Entry 1FWF (X-ray diffraction, 2.00 A resolution); this record covers chains B and C of the 3 polymer chains in the assembly.

[Chain B]
Name: Urease
Organism: Klebsiella aerogenes
Notes: EC 3.5.1.5; engineered mutation(s): C(C 319)D
Reference sequence: P18315 (URE2_KLEAE); numbering as in UniProt (aligned over 1-106)
Amino-acid sequence (106 residues; each row starts with the number of its first residue):
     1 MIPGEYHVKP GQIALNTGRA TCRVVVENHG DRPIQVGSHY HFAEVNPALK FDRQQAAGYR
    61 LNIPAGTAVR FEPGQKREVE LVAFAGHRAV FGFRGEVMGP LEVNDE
Unresolved in the structure: 102-106

[Chain C]
Name: Urease
Organism: Klebsiella aerogenes
Notes: EC 3.5.1.5; engineered mutation(s): C(C 319)D
Reference sequence: P18314 (URE1_KLEAE); residues 1-567 here = UniProt positions 1-567
Amino-acid sequence (567 residues; numbered 1 to 567; the number before each row is that of its first residue):
     1 MSNISRQAYA DMFGPTVGDK VRLADTELWI EVEDDLTTYG EEVKFGGGKV IRDGMGQGQM
    61 LAADCVDLVL TNALIVDHWG IVKADIGVKD GRIFAIGKAG NPDIQPNVTI PIGAATEVIA
   121 AEGKIVTAGG IDTHIHWICP QQAEEALVSG VTTMVGGGTG PAAGTHATTC TPGPWYISRM
   181 LQAADSLPVN IGLLGKGNVS QPDALREQVA AGVIGLKIHE DWGATPAAID CALTVADEMD
   241 IQVALHSDTL NESGFVEDTL AAIGGRTIHT FHTEGAGGGH APDIITACAH PNILPSSTNP
   301 TLPYTLNTID EHLDMLMVDH HLDPDIAEDV AFAESRIRRE TIAAEDVLHD LGAFSLTSSD
   361 SQAMGRVGEV ILRTWQVAHR MKVQRGALAE ETGDNDNFRV KRYIAKYTIN PALTHGIAHE
   421 VGSIEVGKLA DLVVWSPAFF GVKPATVIKG GMIAIAPMGD INASIPTPQP VHYRPMFGAL
   481 GSARHHCRLT FLSQAAAANG VAERLNLRSA IAVVKGCRTV QKADMVHNSL QPNITVDAQT
   541 YEVRVDGELI TSEPADVLPM AQRYFLF
Unresolved in the structure: 1, 317-331
Sequence notes: modified residue (217); conflict Asp-319 (Cys in P18314)
Modified positions: Lys-217 (lysine nz-carboxylic acid; KCX)
UniProt features mapped onto this chain:
  - active site: His-320 (Proton donor)
  - binding site (Ni(2+)): His-134, His-136, Lys-217, His-246, His-272, Asp-360
  - binding site (substrate): His-219
  - modified residue: Lys-217 (N6-carboxylysine)

[How chain B and chain C interact]
Pairs across the interface (80; chain B residue first):
  Met-1(B) with Arg-22(C); Asp-25(C); Arg-563(C)
  Ile-2(B) with Arg-22(C)
  Pro-3(B) with Ala-24(C); Ala-438(C); Arg-563(C); Tyr-564(C)
  Gly-4(B) with Arg-22(C); Ala-24(C), hydrogen bond (backbone-backbone); Pro-437(C); Ala-438(C)
  Glu-5(B) with Val-21(C); Arg-22(C), salt bridge; Trp-29(C)
  Tyr-6(B) with Pro-15(C); Lys-20(C); Val-21(C), hydrophobic; Gly-123(C)
  His-7(B) with Asp-19(C); Lys-20(C), hydrogen bond (backbone-backbone); Trp-29(C)
  Val-8(B) with Arg-6(C); Gln-7(C); Ala-10(C), hydrophobic; Asp-19(C)
  Lys-9(B) with Arg-6(C); Val-17(C); Asp-19(C), hydrogen bond (backbone-side chain)
  Gly-11(B) with Ser-5(C); Arg-6(C), hydrogen bond (backbone-backbone)
  Gln-12(B) with Asn-3(C), hydrogen bond; Ile-4(C)
  Ile-13(B) with Asn-3(C); Ile-4(C), hydrogen bond (backbone-backbone); Arg-6(C); Tyr-39(C), hydrophobic
  Ala-14(B) with Ser-2(C); Tyr-39(C)
  Leu-15(B) with Ser-2(C), hydrogen bond (backbone-backbone); Ile-4(C), hydrophobic; Tyr-39(C); Gly-40(C)
  Asn-16(B) with Tyr-39(C), hydrogen bond (backbone-backbone); Gly-40(C); Glu-41(C)
  Arg-19(B) with Glu-41(C), salt bridge
  Gly-37(B) with Gly-48(C)
  His-39(B) with Gly-40(C); Glu-41(C), salt bridge; Val-50(C); Met-55(C); Gln-105(C)
  Tyr-40(B) with Met-55(C), hydrophobic
  Arg-60(B) with Gly-40(C); Glu-41(C), salt bridge
  Asn-62(B) with Ser-2(C), hydrogen bond (side chain-backbone)
  Pro-64(B) with Ser-2(C)
  Ala-65(B) with Phe-13(C); Gly-40(C); Glu-42(C); Val-50(C), hydrophobic
  Gly-66(B) with Lys-49(C), hydrogen bond (backbone-side chain); Val-50(C)
  Phe-84(B) with Ile-104(C), hydrophobic
  Ala-85(B) with Asp-103(C); Ile-104(C), hydrogen bond (backbone-backbone)
  Gly-86(B) with Pro-102(C); Gln-105(C)
  His-87(B) with Pro-102(C), hydrogen bond (backbone-backbone); Asp-103(C), salt bridge
  Arg-88(B) with Asp-103(C), hydrogen bond (backbone-backbone)
  Ala-89(B) with Asp-103(C), hydrogen bond (backbone-backbone); Ile-104(C)
  Phe-91(B) with Gly-54(C); Gln-59(C); Asp-103(C)
  Gly-92(B) with Asp-53(C)
  Phe-93(B) with Gly-54(C); Met-55(C), hydrophobic
Interface residues without a listed pair, chain B (37 interface residues in all): Pro-10, Ser-38, Ile-63, Thr-67
Interface residues without a listed pair, chain C (44 interface residues in all): Tyr-9, Met-12, Gly-14, Gly-18, Lys-44, Arg-52, Pro-106

[Overview]
Chain B and chain C form an interface of 37 and 44 residues respectively; the contacts include 14 hydrogen
bonds and 5 salt bridges. Polar pairs include Glu-5(B)/Arg-22(C), Arg-19(B)/Glu-41(C) and His-39(B)/Glu-41(C).
Chain B is Urease and chain C is Urease, both from Klebsiella aerogenes; the structure, Klebsiella aerogenes
urease, C319D variant, was determined by X-ray diffraction together with 1FWA, 1FWB, 1FWC, 1FWD, 1FWE, 1FWG,
1FWH and 1FWJ from the same study.
